5M0R - chains A and D of the 22 polymer chains in the assembly; structure by electron microscopy, 8.20 A resolution (very low resolution: no residue pairs are listed; an interface is given only as per-side residue counts).

# Chain A (and D)
Name: integrase
Organism: Maedi visna virus (strain KV1772)
Notes: EC 3.4.23.-, 2.7.7.49, 3.1.26.13, 3.1.13.2, 3.6.1.23, 2.7.7.-, 3.1.-.-; chain D of this document is another copy of the same molecule, construct and numbering; everything in this record applies to it too
Reference sequence: P35956 (POL_VILVK); residues 1-281 here correspond to UniProt positions 821-1101 (UniProt number = residue number + 820)
Chain sequence (281 residues; each row starts with the number of its first residue):
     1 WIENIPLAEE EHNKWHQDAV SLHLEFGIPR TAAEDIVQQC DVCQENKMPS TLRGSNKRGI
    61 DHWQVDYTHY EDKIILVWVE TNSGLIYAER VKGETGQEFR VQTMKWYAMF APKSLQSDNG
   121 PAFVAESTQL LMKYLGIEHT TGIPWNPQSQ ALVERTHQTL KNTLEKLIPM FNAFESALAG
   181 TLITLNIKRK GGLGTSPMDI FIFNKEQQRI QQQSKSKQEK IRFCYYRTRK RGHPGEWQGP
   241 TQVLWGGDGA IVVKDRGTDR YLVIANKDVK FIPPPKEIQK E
Disordered / not traced: 277-281 (chain D: 1-59, 276-281)

# Chain A / chain D interface
At this resolution (8 A) residue pairs are not listed: 32 residues of chain A and 32 of chain D lie at the interface.

# Summary
The chain A/chain D interface involves 32 residues from each chain.
Chain A and chain D are both integrase (Maedi visna virus (strain KV1772)); the structure, Cryo-EM
reconstruction of the maedi-visna virus (MVV) strand transfer complex, was determined by electron microscopy
(same publication as 7ZPP and 5T3A).
